PDB entry 8TQ6 | X-ray diffraction, 3.20 A resolution | chains A and H of the 5 polymer chains in the assembly

# Chain A
Protein: HLA class I histocompatibility antigen B alpha chain (HLA-B*44:05)
Organism: Homo sapiens
UniProtKB: Q860B7 (Q860B7_HUMAN); residues 2-274 here correspond to UniProt positions 1-273 (UniProt number = residue number - 1)
Amino-acid sequence (274 residues; each row starts with the number of its first residue):
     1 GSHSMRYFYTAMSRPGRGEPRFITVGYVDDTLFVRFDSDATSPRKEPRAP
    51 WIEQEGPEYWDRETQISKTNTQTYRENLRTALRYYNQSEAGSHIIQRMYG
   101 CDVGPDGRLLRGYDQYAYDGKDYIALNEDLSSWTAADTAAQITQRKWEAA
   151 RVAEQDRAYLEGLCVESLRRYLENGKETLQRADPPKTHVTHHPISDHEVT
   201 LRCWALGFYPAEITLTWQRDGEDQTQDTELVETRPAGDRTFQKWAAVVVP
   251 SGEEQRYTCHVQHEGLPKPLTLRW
Construct notes: expression tag (1)
Cystine bridges: C101-C164, C203-C259
From the paper describing this entry:
  - mutagenesis - Q144K: decreased stability (from molecular simulation)

# Chain H
Protein: Fab B1.23.2 Heavy Chain
Organism: Mus musculus
Notes: antibody fragment or engineered binder
Amino-acid sequence (213 residues; numbered 2 to 214; the number before each row is that of its first residue):
     2 VQLEQSGTVLARPGSSVKMSCKASGYSFTSYWMHWVKQRPGQGLEWIGAI
    52 YPGNSDATYNQKFKGKAKLTAVTSANTAYMELSSLTNEDSAVYYCTNYFD
   102 QWGQGTTLTVSSAKTTAPSVYPLAPVCGDTTGSSVTLGCLVKGYFPEPVT
   152 LTWNSGSLSSGVHTFPAVLQSDLYTLSSSVTVTSSTWPSQSITCNVAHPA
   202 SSTKVDKKIEPAA
Cystine bridges: C22-C96, C140-C195

# Chain A / chain H interface
Pairs across the interface (14):
  S131(A) with Y32(H), hydrogen bond
  S132(A) with Y32(H)
  Q141(A) with W33(H); D57(H)
  Q144(A) with W33(H), hydrogen bond; Y52(H)
  R145(A) with W33(H); T59(H)
  E148(A) with Y32(H); Y99(H)
  A149(A) with Y99(H); F100(H), hydrophobic
  R151(A) with F100(H), hydrogen bond (side chain-backbone); D101(H), salt bridge
Other interface residues (no listed pair), chain A (9 interface residues in all): W133
Other interface residues (no listed pair), chain H (10 interface residues in all): S31, A50

# In short
9 residues of chain A and 10 residues of chain H are in contact, with 3 hydrogen bonds and 1 salt bridge.
Among the polar pairs are R151(A)-D101(H), S131(A)-Y32(H) and Q144(A)-W33(H). The paper reports that Q144K of
chain A reduces stability.
Chain A is HLA class I histocompatibility antigen B alpha chain (HLA-B*44:05) (Homo sapiens) and chain H is
Fab B1.23.2 Heavy Chain (Mus musculus); the structure, Crystal structure of Fab.B1.23.2 in complex with MHC-I
(HLA-B*44:05), was determined by X-ray diffraction.
